PDB entry 4C0U | electron microscopy, 10.00 A resolution (very low resolution: no residue pairs are listed; an interface is given only as per-side residue counts) | chains B and C of the 5 polymer chains in the assembly

== Chain B ==
Molecule: VP2
Source organism: Human enterovirus 71
UniProtKB: A9X4C2 (A9X4C2_9ENTO); residues 1-254 here correspond to UniProt positions 70-323 (UniProt number = residue number + 69)
Amino-acid sequence (254 residues; numbered 1 to 254; the number before each row is that of its first residue):
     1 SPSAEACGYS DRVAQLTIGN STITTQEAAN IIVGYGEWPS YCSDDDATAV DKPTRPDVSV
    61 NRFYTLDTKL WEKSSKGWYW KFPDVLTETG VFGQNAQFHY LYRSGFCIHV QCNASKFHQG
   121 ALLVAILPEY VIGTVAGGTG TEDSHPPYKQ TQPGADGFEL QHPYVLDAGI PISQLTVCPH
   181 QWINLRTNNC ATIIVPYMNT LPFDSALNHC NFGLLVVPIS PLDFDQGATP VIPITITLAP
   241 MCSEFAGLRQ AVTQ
Disordered / not traced: 1-10

== Chain C ==
Molecule: VP3
Source organism: Human enterovirus 71
UniProtKB: A9X4C2 (A9X4C2_9ENTO); residues 1-242 here correspond to UniProt positions 324-565 (UniProt number = residue number + 323)
Amino-acid sequence (242 residues; row label = number of the first residue in the row):
     1 GFPTEPKPGT NQFLTTDDGV SAPILPNFHP TPCIHIPGEV RNLLELCQVE TILEVNNVPT
    61 NATSLMERLR FPVSAQAGKG ELCAVFRADP GRDGPWQSTM LGQLCGYYTQ WSGSLEVTFM
   121 FTGSFMATGK MLIAYTPPGG PLPKDRATAM LGTHVIWDFG LQSSVTLVIP WISNTHYRAH
   181 ARDGVFDYYT TGLVSIWYQT NYVVPIGAPN TAYIIALAAA QKNFTMKLCK DTSHILQTAS
   241 IQ

== Interface between chain B and chain C ==
At this resolution (10 A) residue pairs are not listed: 35 residues of chain B and 42 of chain C lie at the interface.

== Overview ==
The interface between chain B and chain C involves 35 residues on one side and 42 on the other.
Here chain B is VP2 and chain C is VP3, both from Human enterovirus 71. Entry 4C0U (Cryo-EM reconstruction of
enterovirus 71 in complex with a neutralizing antibody E18) was determined by electron microscopy (same
publication as 4C0Y and 4C10).
